PDB entry 2VW4 | X-ray diffraction, 1.90 A resolution | chain A

Chain A:
Name: Dissimilatory copper-containing nitrite reductase
Organism: Achromobacter xylosoxidans
Notes: EC 1.7.2.1
Reference sequence: O68601 (O68601_ALCXX); residues 1-336 here correspond to UniProt positions 25-360 (UniProt number = residue number + 24)
Amino-acid sequence (336 residues; each row starts with the number of its first residue):
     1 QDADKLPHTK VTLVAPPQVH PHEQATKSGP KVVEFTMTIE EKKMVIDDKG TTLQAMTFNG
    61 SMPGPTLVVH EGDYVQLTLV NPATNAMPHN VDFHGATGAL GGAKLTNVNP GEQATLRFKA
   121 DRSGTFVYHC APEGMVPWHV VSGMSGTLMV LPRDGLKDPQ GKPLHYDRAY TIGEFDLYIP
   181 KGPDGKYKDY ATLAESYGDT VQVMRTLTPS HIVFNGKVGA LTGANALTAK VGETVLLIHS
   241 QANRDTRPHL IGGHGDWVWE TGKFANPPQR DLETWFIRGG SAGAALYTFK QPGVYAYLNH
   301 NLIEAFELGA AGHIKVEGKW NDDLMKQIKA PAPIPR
Not modelled in the structure: 1-2, 336
Metal / ion sites: Cu ion site 1: H89, C130, H139, M144; Cu ion site 2: H94, H129, H300; Zn2+ site 1: H165, D167 (shared with 1 residue of chain B); Zn2+ site 2: E195 (shared with 2 residues of chain B)

Overview:
The Cu ion site 1 is built by H89, C130, H139 and M144. H94, H129 and H300 coordinate Cu ion site 2.
Chain A is Dissimilatory copper-containing nitrite reductase (Achromobacter xylosoxidans); the structure,
Nitrite reductase from alcaligenes xylosoxidans - 2 of 3, was determined by X-ray diffraction, deposited
together with 2VW6 and 2VW7.
